7Z2A - chains A and H of the 3 polymer chains in the assembly; structure by electron microscopy, 4.30 A resolution (low resolution: residue-level contacts below are approximate; hydrogen-bond / salt-bridge calls are withheld).

# Chain A
Protein: Detyrosinated tubulin alpha-1B chain
From: Sus scrofa
UniProt: Q2XVP4 (TBA1B_PIG); numbering as in UniProt; present here: 1-37, 47-437
Sequence (428 residues; row label = number of the first residue in the row; note: 9 numbers in that range are skipped by the numbering (no residue carries them; nothing is unmodelled there)):
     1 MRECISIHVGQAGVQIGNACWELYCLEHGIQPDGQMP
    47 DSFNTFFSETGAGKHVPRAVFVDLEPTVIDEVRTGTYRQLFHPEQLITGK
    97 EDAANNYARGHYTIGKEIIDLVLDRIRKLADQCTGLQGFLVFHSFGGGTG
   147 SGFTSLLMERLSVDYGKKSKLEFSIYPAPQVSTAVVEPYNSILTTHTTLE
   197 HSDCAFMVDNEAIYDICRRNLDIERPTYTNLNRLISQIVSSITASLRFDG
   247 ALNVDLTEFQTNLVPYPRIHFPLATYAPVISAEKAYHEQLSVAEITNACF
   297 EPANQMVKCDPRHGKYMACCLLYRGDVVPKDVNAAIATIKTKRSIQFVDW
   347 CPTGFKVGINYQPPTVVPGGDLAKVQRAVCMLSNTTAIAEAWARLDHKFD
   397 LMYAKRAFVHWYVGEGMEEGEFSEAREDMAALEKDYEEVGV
Ligand contacts: GTP (guanosine-5'-triphosphate): Gly10, Gln11, Ala12, Gln15, Asp69, Glu71, Asp98, Ala99, Ala100, Asn101, Ser140, Gly143, Gly144, Thr145, Gly146, Ile171, Thr179, Glu183, Asn206, Tyr224, Leu227, Asn228, Ile231
UniProt features mapped onto this chain:
  - motif: Met1 to Cys4 (MREC motif)
  - active site: Glu254
  - binding site (GTP): Gly10, Gln11, Ala12, Gln15, Glu71, Ala99, Ser140, Gly143, Gly144, Thr145, Gly146, Thr179, Glu183, Asn206, Tyr224, Asn228, Leu252
  - binding site (Mg(2+)): Glu71
  - modified residue: Ser48 (Phosphoserine), Ser232 (Phosphoserine), Tyr282 (3'-nitrotyrosine), Arg339 (Omega-N-methylarginine)
  - cross-link (Glycyl lysine isopeptide (Lys-Gly)): Lys326 (interchain with G-Cter in ubiquitin), Lys370 (interchain with G-Cter in ubiquitin)

# Chain H
Protein: Tubulin beta chain
From: Sus scrofa
UniProt: P02554 (TBB_PIG); the author numbering skips numbers that UniProt does not, so the offset changes along the chain: 1-44 = UniProt 1-44; 47-360 = UniProt 45-358; 369-436 = UniProt 359-426
Sequence (426 residues; row label = number of the first residue in the row; note: 10 numbers in that range are skipped by the numbering (no residue carries them; nothing is unmodelled there)):
     1 MREIVHIQAGQCGNQIGAKFWEVISDEHGIDPTGSYHGDSDLQL
    47 ERINVYYNEAAGNKYVPRAILVDLEPGTMDSVRSGPFGQIFRPDNFVFGQ
    97 SGAGNNWAKGHYTEGAELVDSVLDVVRKESESCDCLQGFQLTHSLGGGTG
   147 SGMGTLLISKIREEYPDRIMNTFSVVPSPKVSDTVVEPYNATLSVHQLVE
   197 NTDETYCIDNEALYDICFRTLKLTTPTYGDLNHLVSATMSGVTTCLRFPG
   247 QLNADLRKLAVNMVPFPRLHFFMPGFAPLTSRGSQQYRALTVPELTQQMF
   297 DAKNMMAACDPRHGRYLTVAAVFRGRMSMKEVDEQMLNVQNKNSSYFVEW
   347 IPNNVKTAVCDIPP
   369 RGLKMSATFIGNSTAIQELFKRISEQFTAMFRRKAFLHWYTGEGMDEMEF
   419 TEAESNMNDLVSEYQQYQ
Ligand contacts:
  - phosphomethylphosphonic acid guanylate ester (G2P): Gly10, Gln11, Cys12, Gln15, Gly98, Ala99, Gly100, Asn101, Ser140, Gly143, Gly144, Thr145, Gly146, Val171, Asp179, Glu183, Asn206, Leu209, Tyr224, Asn228
  - GTP (guanosine-5'-triphosphate): Gln247, Leu248, Lys254
UniProt features mapped onto this chain:
  - motif: Met1 to Ile4 (MREI motif)
  - binding site (GTP): Gln11, Glu71, Ser140, Gly144, Thr145, Gly146, Asn206, Asn228
  - binding site (Mg(2+)): Glu71
  - modified residue: Ser40 (Phosphoserine), Lys60 (N6-acetyllysine), Ser174 (Phosphoserine), Thr287 (Phosphothreonine), Thr292 (Phosphothreonine), Arg320 (Omega-N-methylarginine)
  - cross-link (Glycyl lysine isopeptide (Lys-Gly)): Lys60 (interchain with G-Cter in ubiquitin), Lys326 (interchain with G-Cter in ubiquitin)

# How chain A and chain H interact
Pairs across the interface - 72 pairs, chain A then chain H:
  Gln11(A) - Gly246(H)
  Gln11(A) - Gln247(H)
  Gln11(A) - Leu248(H)
  Gln11(A) - Asn249(H)
  Gln15(A) - Gln247(H)
  Glu71(A) - Arg2(H)
  Pro72(A) - Arg48(H)
  Thr73(A) - Arg2(H)
  Thr73(A) - Arg48(H)
  Asp76(A) - Glu47(H)
  Asp76(A) - Arg48(H)
  Glu77(A) - Pro245(H)
  Lys96(A) - Arg2(H)
  Lys96(A) - Asp130(H)
  Glu97(A) - Arg164(H)
  Asp98(A) - Asp251(H)
  Ala100(A) - Arg253(H)
  Ala100(A) - Lys254(H)
  Ala100(A) - Val257(H)
  Asn101(A) - Lys254(H)
  Asn101(A) - Asn258(H)
  Arg105(A) - Arg253(H)
  Gln176(A) - Leu333(H)
  Val177(A) - Asp329(H)
  Val177(A) - Leu333(H)
  Ser178(A) - Asn349(H)
  Thr179(A) - Leu248(H)
  Thr179(A) - Asn349(H)
  Thr179(A) - Val351(H)
  Thr179(A) - Lys352(H)
  Thr179(A) - Thr353(H)
  Ala180(A) - Asn258(H)
  Ala180(A) - Asn349(H)
  Val181(A) - Asn258(H)
  Val181(A) - Ile347(H)
  Val181(A) - Asn349(H)
  Val182(A) - Asn258(H)
  Tyr210(A) - Met325(H)
  Tyr210(A) - Lys326(H)
  Tyr210(A) - Asp329(H)
  Arg214(A) - Lys326(H)
  Glu220(A) - Lys326(H)
  Arg221(A) - Ser324(H)
  Arg221(A) - Glu327(H)
  Pro222(A) - Ser324(H)
  Pro222(A) - Met325(H)
  Pro222(A) - Lys326(H)
  Thr223(A) - Gln247(H)
  Thr223(A) - Met323(H)
  Tyr224(A) - Gln247(H)
  Tyr224(A) - Leu248(H)
  Tyr224(A) - Met325(H)
  Lys394(A) - Pro348(H)
  Leu397(A) - Trp346(H)
  Met398(A) - Trp346(H)
  Met398(A) - Ile347(H)
  Met398(A) - Pro348(H)
  Lys401(A) - Phe262(H)
  Lys401(A) - Trp346(H)
  Ala403(A) - Trp346(H)
  Phe404(A) - Val257(H)
  Phe404(A) - Asn258(H)
  Phe404(A) - Val260(H)
  Phe404(A) - Pro261(H)
  Phe404(A) - Thr314(H)
  His406(A) - Val260(H)
  His406(A) - Pro261(H)
  His406(A) - Phe262(H)
  His406(A) - Pro263(H)
  Trp407(A) - Ala256(H)
  Trp407(A) - Val257(H)
  Trp407(A) - Val260(H)
Also at the interface, not in a pair above, chain A (37 interface residues in all): Val74, Arg402
Also at the interface, not in a pair above, chain H (39 interface residues in all): Cys131, Met259, Glu345, Asn350

# Overview
37 residues of chain A face 39 of chain H across their interface. GTP is bound between chain A and chain H.
Ligands of chain H: phosphomethylphosphonic acid guanylate ester.
Chain A is Detyrosinated tubulin alpha-1B chain and chain H is Tubulin beta chain, both from Sus scrofa; the
structure, P. berghei kinesin-8B motor domain in no nucleotide state bound to tubulin dimer, was determined by
electron microscopy together with 7Z2B and 7Z2C from the same study.
